Entry 8GIY (electron microscopy, 3.70 A resolution); this record covers chains D and F of the 8 polymer chains in the assembly.

# Chain D
Name: DNA polymerase III subunit tau
From: Escherichia coli K-12
Notes: EC 2.7.7.7
UniProtKB: P06710 (DPO3X_ECOLI), isoform P06710-2; numbering as in UniProt (aligned over 1-430)
Amino-acid sequence (431 residues; numbered 1 to 431; the number before each row is that of its first residue):
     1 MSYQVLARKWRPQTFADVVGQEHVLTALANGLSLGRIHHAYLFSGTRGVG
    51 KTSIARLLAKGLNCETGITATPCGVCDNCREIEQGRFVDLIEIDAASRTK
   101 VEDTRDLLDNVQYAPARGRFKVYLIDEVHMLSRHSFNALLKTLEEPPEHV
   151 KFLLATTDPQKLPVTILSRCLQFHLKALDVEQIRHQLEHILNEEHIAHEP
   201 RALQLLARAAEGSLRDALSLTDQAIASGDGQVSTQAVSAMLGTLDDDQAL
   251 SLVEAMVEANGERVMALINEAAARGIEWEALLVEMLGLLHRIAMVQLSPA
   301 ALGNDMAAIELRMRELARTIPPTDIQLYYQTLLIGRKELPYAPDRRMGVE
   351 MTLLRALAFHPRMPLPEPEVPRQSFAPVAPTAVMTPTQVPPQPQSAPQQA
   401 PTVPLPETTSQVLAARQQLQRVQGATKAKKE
Not modelled in the structure: 1, 362-431
Differences from the reference sequence: expression tag (431)
Bound ions: Mg2+: Thr52 (together with ATP-gamma-S); Zn2+: Cys64, Cys73, Cys76, Cys79
Small-molecule neighbours: ATP-gamma-S (AGS; phosphothiophosphoric acid-adenylate ester): Ala7, Trp10, Arg11, Pro12, Val18, Val19, Gln21, Thr46, Arg47, Gly48, Val49, Gly50, Lys51, Thr52, Ser53, Glu127, Leu214, Arg215, Leu218
Curated features (UniProtKB/Swiss-Prot):
  - binding site (ATP): Gly45 to Thr52
  - binding site (Zn(2+)): Cys64, Cys73, Cys76, Cys79
  - mutagenesis: Gly118 (G118D: In dnaX2016(Ts); present in both isoforms, unable to grow at 42 degrees Celsius)

# Chain F
Name: DNA polymerase III subunit psi
From: Escherichia coli K-12
Notes: EC 2.7.7.7
UniProtKB: P28632 (HOLD_ECOLI); numbering as in UniProt (aligned over 1-137)
Amino-acid sequence (137 residues; row label = number of the first residue in the row):
     1 MTSRRDWQLQQLGITQWSLRRPGALQGEIAIAIPAHVRLVMVANDLPALT
    51 DPLVSDVLRALTVSPDQVLQLTPEKIAMLPQGSHCNSWRLGTDEPLSLEG
   101 AQVASPALTDLRANPTARAALWQQICTYEHDFFPRND
Not modelled in the structure: 1, 34-137

# How chain D and chain F interact
Residue-residue contacts - 5 pairs, chain D then chain F:
  Thr323(D) - Gln8(F)  hydrogen bond
  Asp324(D) - Gln8(F)
  Leu327(D) - Gln8(F)
  Leu327(D) - Leu12(F)  hydrophobic
  Gln330(D) - Leu12(F)
Interface residues without a listed pair, chain D (7 interface residues in all): Arg355, Phe359, Pro361
Interface residues without a listed pair, chain F (5 interface residues in all): Arg4, Trp7, Gln11

# Overview
7 residues of chain D face 5 of chain F across their interface, with 1 hydrogen bond. Its one hydrogen-bonded
contact is Thr323(D)-Gln8(F). Ligands of chain D: ATP-gamma-S. Curated annotation (UniProt) lists 8
ATP-binding residues, 4 Zn2+-binding residues and one mutagenesis site on chain D.
Here chain D is DNA polymerase III subunit tau and chain F is DNA polymerase III subunit psi, both from
Escherichia coli K-12. Entry 8GIY (E. coli clamp loader with closed clamp) was determined by electron
microscopy together with 8GIZ, 8GJ0, 8GJ1, 8GJ2 and 8GJ3 from the same study.
